8VX5 - chains G and I of the 10 polymer chains in the assembly; structure by electron microscopy, 3.30 A resolution.

# Chain G
Protein: Histone H2A
Source organism: Xenopus laevis
Reference sequence: Q6AZJ8 (Q6AZJ8_XENLA); residues 0-129 here correspond to UniProt positions 1-130 (UniProt number = residue number + 1)
Chain sequence (165 residues; numbered -35 to 129; the number before each row is that of its first residue; numbers below 1 keep their minus sign (Met-35 is residue -35)):
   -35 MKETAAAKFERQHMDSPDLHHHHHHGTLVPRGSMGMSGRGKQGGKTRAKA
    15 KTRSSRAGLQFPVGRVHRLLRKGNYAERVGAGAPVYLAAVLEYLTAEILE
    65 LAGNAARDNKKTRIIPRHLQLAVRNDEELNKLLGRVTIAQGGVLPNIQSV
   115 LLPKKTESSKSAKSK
Unresolved in the structure: -35 to 8, 119-129
Differences from the reference sequence: expression tag (-35 to -1)

# Chain I
Molecule: 167-nt DNA strand
Sequence (167 nucleotides; row label = number of the first residue in the row; numbers below 1 keep their minus sign (DA-83 is residue -83)):
   -83 ATCGGCCGCCACAGGATGTATATATCTGACACGTGCCTGGAGACTAGGGA
   -33 GTAATCCCCTTGGCGGTTAAAACGCGGGGGACAGCGCGTACGTGCGTTTA
    17 AGCGGTGCTAGAGCTGTCTACGACCAATTGAGCGGCCTCGGCACCGGGAT
    67 TCTCCAGGGCGGCCGAT
Unresolved in the structure: -83 to -77, 79-83

# Interface between chain G and chain I
Pairs across the interface (20; chain G residue first):
  Lys9(G) with DA43(I), hydrogen bond to the phosphate; DT44(I), hydrogen bond to the phosphate; DT45(I), hydrogen bond to the phosphate
  Arg11(G) with DA43(I), hydrogen bond to the base; DT44(I), hydrogen bond to the sugar
  Lys13(G) with DG46(I), phosphate contact
  Arg29(G) with DC49(I), salt bridge to the phosphate
  Arg35(G) with DA39(I), salt bridge to the phosphate
  Arg42(G) with DG38(I), sugar contact; DA39(I), phosphate contact
  Val43(G) with DG38(I), sugar contact; DA39(I), hydrogen bond to the phosphate
  Gly44(G) with DG38(I), phosphate contact
  Ala45(G) with DG38(I), phosphate contact
  Lys75(G) with DC58(I), phosphate contact; DA59(I), salt bridge to the phosphate
  Thr76(G) with DG57(I), hydrogen bond to the phosphate; DC58(I), hydrogen bond to the phosphate
  Arg77(G) with DG57(I), hydrogen bond to the sugar; DC58(I), sugar contact
Other interface residues (no listed pair), chain G (16 interface residues in all): Ala14, His31, Glu41, Lys74
Other interface residues (no listed pair), chain I (12 interface residues in all): DA42, DG48

# Overview
16 residues of chain G face 12 of chain I across their interface, with 9 hydrogen bonds and 3 salt bridges.
Polar contacts include Arg11(G)-DA43(I), Arg11(G)-DT44(I) and Arg77(G)-DG57(I).
Chain G is Histone H2A (Xenopus laevis) and chain I is a 167-nt DNA strand; the structure, Nucleosome core
particle containing an 8-oxoG damage site, was determined by electron microscopy together with 8VX4 and 8VX6
from the same study.
